PDB entry 6MUW | electron microscopy, 3.60 A resolution | chains A and B of the 28 polymer chains in the assembly

# Chain A
Protein: 20S proteasome alpha-1 subunit
Organism: Plasmodium falciparum (isolate 3D7)
Notes: EC 3.4.25.1
Reference sequence: Q8IAR3 (Q8IAR3_PLAF7); numbering as in UniProt (aligned over 1-260)
Amino-acid sequence (260 residues; each row starts with the number of its first residue):
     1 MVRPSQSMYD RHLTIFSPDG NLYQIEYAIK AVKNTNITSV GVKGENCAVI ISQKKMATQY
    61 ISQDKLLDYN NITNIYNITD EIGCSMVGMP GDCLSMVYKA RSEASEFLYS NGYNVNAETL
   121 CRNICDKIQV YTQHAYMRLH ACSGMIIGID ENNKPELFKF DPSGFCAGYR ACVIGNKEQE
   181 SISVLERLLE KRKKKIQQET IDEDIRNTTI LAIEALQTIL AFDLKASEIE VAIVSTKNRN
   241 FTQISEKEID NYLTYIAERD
Disordered / not traced: 1-6, 258-260

# Chain B
Protein: 20S proteasome alpha-2 subunit
Organism: Plasmodium falciparum (isolate 3D7)
Notes: EC 3.4.25.1
Reference sequence: C6KST3 (C6KST3_PLAF7); residue numbers follow UniProt; this construct covers 1-235
Amino-acid sequence (235 residues; each row starts with the number of its first residue):
     1 MADGEYSFSL TTFSPTGKLV QIEYALNRVS SSSPALGIRA KNGVIIATEK KSPNELIEEN
    61 SIFKIQQISE HIGIVYAGMP GDFRVLLKRA RKEAIRYSLQ YGSEILVKEL VKIIASIVQE
   121 FTQTGGVRPF GLSLLICGVD VYGYHLYQID PSGCYFNWMA TCVGKDYQNN MSFLEKRYNK
   181 DIEIEDAIHT AILTLKESYE GVLNEKNIEI GVAYDNKPFK ILTQNEIKDY LIEIE
Disordered / not traced: 1-4, 234-235

# Interface between chain A and chain B
Residue-residue contacts - 52 pairs, chain A then chain B:
  H12(A) with L10(B)
  T14(A) with L10(B); Q21(B), hydrogen bond (backbone-side chain); R128(B)
  I15(A) with Q21(B)
  F16(A) with Q21(B); Y24(B); A25(B), hydrophobic; R128(B); P129(B); G131(B)
  S17(A) with Y24(B)
  P18(A) with Y24(B); N27(B), hydrogen bond (backbone-side chain)
  G20(A) with Y24(B); N27(B); R28(B)
  L22(A) with R128(B)
  K43(A) with E58(B), salt bridge
  R122(A) with S61(B); R84(B)
  D126(A) with K88(B)
  Q129(A) with G81(B); D82(B), hydrogen bond; V85(B)
  T132(A) with R128(B)
  Q133(A) with F121(B); G126(B); V127(B); R128(B), hydrogen bond (backbone-backbone); F130(B)
  H134(A) with G126(B); V127(B)
  A135(A) with G126(B), hydrogen bond (backbone-backbone)
  Y136(A) with Y6(B), hydrophobic
  F158(A) with S61(B)
  G164(A) with P80(B); G81(B)
  F165(A) with P80(B), hydrophobic
  C166(A) with R84(B)
  A167(A) with S61(B), hydrogen bond (backbone-side chain); I62(B)
  G168(A) with I57(B); E58(B)
  Y169(A) with L56(B); I57(B), hydrophobic; E58(B), hydrogen bond (backbone-side chain)
  R170(A) with E55(B), hydrogen bond (side chain-backbone); L56(B), hydrogen bond (backbone-backbone); E58(B), hydrogen bond (backbone-side chain)
  A171(A) with L56(B)
  I182(A) with N54(B)
Other interface residues (no listed pair), chain A (32 interface residues in all): D19, N21, I25, L185, L189
Other interface residues (no listed pair), chain B (29 interface residues in all): E59, M79

# Summary
32 residues of chain A and 29 residues of chain B are in contact, with 10 hydrogen bonds and 1 salt bridge.
Polar contacts include K43(A)-E58(B), T14(A)-Q21(B) and P18(A)-N27(B).
Chain A is 20S proteasome alpha-1 subunit and chain B is 20S proteasome alpha-2 subunit, both from Plasmodium
falciparum (isolate 3D7); the structure, The structure of the Plasmodium falciparum 20S proteasome, was
determined by electron microscopy (same publication as 6DFK, 6MUV and 6MUX).
